PDB entry 5C6V | X-ray diffraction, 3.10 A resolution | chains C and D of the 8 polymer chains in the assembly

Chain C (and D):
Name: ASPR2 protein
Source organism: Oryza sativa
Notes: fragment: N-terminal domain; chain D of this document is another copy of the same molecule, construct and numbering; everything in this record applies to it too
UniProtKB: Q5NBT9 (Q5NBT9_ORYSJ); residue numbers follow UniProt; this construct covers 1-209
Chain sequence (209 residues; numbered 1 to 209; the number before each row is that of its first residue):
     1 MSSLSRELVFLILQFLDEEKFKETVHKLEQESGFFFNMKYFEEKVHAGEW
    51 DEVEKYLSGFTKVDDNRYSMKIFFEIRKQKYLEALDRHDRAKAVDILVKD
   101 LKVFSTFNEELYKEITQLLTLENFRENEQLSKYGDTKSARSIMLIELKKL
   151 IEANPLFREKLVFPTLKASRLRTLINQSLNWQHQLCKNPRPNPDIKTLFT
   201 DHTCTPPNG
Unresolved in the structure: 190-194, 204-209 (chain D: 191-194, 205-209)
UniProt features mapped onto this chain:
  - mutagenesis: R67 (R67A: Loss of interaction with EAR motif-containing full-length proteins), Y68 (Y68A: Loss of interaction with EAR motif-containing full-length proteins), K71 (K71A: Loss of interaction with EAR motif-containing full-length proteins), F74 (F74A: Loss of interaction with EAR motif-containing full-length proteins), F104 (F104A: Loss of interaction with EAR motif-containing full-length proteins), L111 (L111A: Loss of interaction with EAR motif-containing full-length proteins), L118 (L118A: Loss of interaction with EAR motif-containing full-length proteins), L130 (L130A: Loss of interaction with EAR motif-containing full-length proteins), L150 (L150A: Loss of interaction with EAR motif-containing full-length proteins), N176 (N176H: Aggregates formation)
Reported in the primary citation:
  - mutagenesis - N176H: decreased stability

Chain C / chain D interface:
Contacting residue pairs - 78 pairs, chain C then chain D:
  M1(C) with E19(D)
  L4(C) with R172(D); L198(D)
  S5(C) with R172(D), hydrogen bond
  E7(C) with K196(D); T197(D), hydrogen bond; L198(D), hydrogen bond (side chain-backbone); F199(D)
  L8(C) with F15(D), hydrophobic; I175(D), hydrophobic
  L11(C) with F199(D), hydrophobic
  I12(C) with F15(D), hydrophobic
  F15(C) with L8(D), hydrophobic; I12(D), hydrophobic
  L16(C) with L28(D), hydrophobic
  E19(C) with M1(D)
  F21(C) with L28(D), hydrophobic; E31(D); S32(D)
  K22(C) with E31(D), hydrogen bond (backbone-side chain)
  E23(C) with K27(D), salt bridge; E31(D), hydrogen bond (backbone-side chain); K55(D), salt bridge
  T24(C) with T24(D); K27(D), hydrogen bond (side chain-backbone); L28(D), hydrogen bond (side chain-backbone); E31(D), hydrogen bond
  K27(C) with E23(D), salt bridge; T24(D), hydrogen bond (backbone-side chain); K27(D)
  L28(C) with L16(D), hydrophobic; F21(D), hydrophobic; T24(D), hydrogen bond (backbone-side chain)
  E31(C) with F21(D); K22(D), hydrogen bond (side chain-backbone); E23(D), hydrogen bond (side chain-backbone); T24(D), hydrogen bond
  S32(C) with F21(D)
  K55(C) with E23(D), salt bridge
  P164(C) with F199(D), hydrophobic
  L166(C) with F199(D), hydrophobic
  R170(C) with Q182(D); L198(D), hydrogen bond (side chain-backbone); F199(D), hydrogen bond (side chain-backbone); T200(D), hydrogen bond (side chain-backbone); D201(D), salt bridge
  R172(C) with L4(D); S5(D), hydrogen bond
  L174(C) with S178(D), hydrogen bond (backbone-side chain); Q182(D); L198(D)
  I175(C) with L8(D), hydrophobic; I175(D), hydrophobic
  Q177(C) with S178(D); W181(D); Q182(D), hydrogen bond; D201(D), hydrogen bond
  S178(C) with L174(D), hydrogen bond (side chain-backbone); Q177(D); S178(D), hydrogen bond
  N180(C) with W181(D)
  W181(C) with Q177(D); N180(D); W181(D)
  Q182(C) with R170(D); L174(D); Q177(D), hydrogen bond
  I195(C) with S3(D)
  T197(C) with E7(D)
  L198(C) with L4(D); E7(D), hydrogen bond (backbone-side chain); R170(D), hydrogen bond (backbone-side chain); L174(D)
  F199(C) with L166(D), hydrophobic; R170(D), hydrogen bond (backbone-side chain)
  T200(C) with R170(D), hydrogen bond (backbone-side chain)
  D201(C) with R170(D), salt bridge; Q177(D)
Interface residues without a listed pair, chain C (43 interface residues in all): V9, F10, K20, Q30, L171, L179, K196
Interface residues without a listed pair, chain D (40 interface residues in all): V9, L11, Q30, L171, L179

Overview:
Chain C and chain D form an interface of 43 and 40 residues respectively, with 27 hydrogen bonds and 6 salt
bridges. Polar pairs include E23(C)-K27(D), E23(C)-K55(D) and R170(C)-D201(D). From UniProt: 10 mutagenesis
sites on chain C. From the paper: N176H of chain C reduces stability.
Chain C and chain D are both ASPR2 protein (Oryza sativa); the structure, Crystal structure of the rice
Topless related protein 2 (TPR2) N-terminal domain (1-209) in complex with ..., was determined by X-ray
diffraction (same publication as 4ZHE, 5C6Q, 5C7E and 5C7F).
